Entry 6N6N (X-ray diffraction, 1.88 A resolution); this record covers chain A.

== Chain A ==
Molecule: Signal recognition particle receptor FtsY
Organism: Escherichia coli (strain K12)
UniProtKB: P10121 (FTSY_ECOLI); residue numbers follow UniProt; this construct covers 196-497
Chain sequence (303 residues; each row starts with the number of its first residue):
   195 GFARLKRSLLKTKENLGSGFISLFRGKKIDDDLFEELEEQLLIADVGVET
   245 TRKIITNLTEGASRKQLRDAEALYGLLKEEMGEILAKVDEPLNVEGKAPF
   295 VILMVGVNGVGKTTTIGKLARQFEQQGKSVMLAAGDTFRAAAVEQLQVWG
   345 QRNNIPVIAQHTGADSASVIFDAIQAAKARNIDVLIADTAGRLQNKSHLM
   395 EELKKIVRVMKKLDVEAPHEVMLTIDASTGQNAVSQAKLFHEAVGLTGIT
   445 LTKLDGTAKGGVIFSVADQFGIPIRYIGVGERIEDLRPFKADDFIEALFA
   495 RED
Not modelled in the structure: 496-497
Construct notes: expression tag (195)
Bound ions: Mg2+ site 1 near Glu-229 (its only coordinating residue here); Mg2+ site 2 near Glu-230 (its only coordinating residue here); Mg2+ site 3: Thr-307 (together with GMP-PCP)
Ligand contacts: GMP-PCP: Val-301, Asn-302, Gly-303, Val-304, Gly-305, Lys-306, Thr-307, Thr-308, Arg-333, Thr-446, Lys-447, Asp-449, Gly-472, Val-473, Gly-474, Glu-475
Swiss-Prot annotation at these positions:
  - binding site (GTP): Gly-300 to Thr-307, Asp-382 to Arg-386, Thr-446 to Asp-449

== In short ==
Bound to chain A: GMP-PCP. From UniProt: 17 GTP-binding residues.
Chain A is Signal recognition particle receptor FtsY (Escherichia coli (strain K12)); the structure, FtsY-NG
high-resolution, was determined by X-ray diffraction, deposited together with 6NC1, 6NC4, 6N5I, 6N5J and 6N9B.
